PDB entry 8J0S | electron microscopy, 2.58 A resolution | chains A and D of the 20 polymer chains in the assembly

[Chain A]
Molecule: ATP synthase subunit alpha
Organism: Mycobacterium tuberculosis
Notes: EC 7.1.2.2
UniProt: P9WPU7 (ATPA_MYCTU); residues 1-549 here = UniProt positions 1-549
Chain sequence (549 residues; each row starts with the number of its first residue):
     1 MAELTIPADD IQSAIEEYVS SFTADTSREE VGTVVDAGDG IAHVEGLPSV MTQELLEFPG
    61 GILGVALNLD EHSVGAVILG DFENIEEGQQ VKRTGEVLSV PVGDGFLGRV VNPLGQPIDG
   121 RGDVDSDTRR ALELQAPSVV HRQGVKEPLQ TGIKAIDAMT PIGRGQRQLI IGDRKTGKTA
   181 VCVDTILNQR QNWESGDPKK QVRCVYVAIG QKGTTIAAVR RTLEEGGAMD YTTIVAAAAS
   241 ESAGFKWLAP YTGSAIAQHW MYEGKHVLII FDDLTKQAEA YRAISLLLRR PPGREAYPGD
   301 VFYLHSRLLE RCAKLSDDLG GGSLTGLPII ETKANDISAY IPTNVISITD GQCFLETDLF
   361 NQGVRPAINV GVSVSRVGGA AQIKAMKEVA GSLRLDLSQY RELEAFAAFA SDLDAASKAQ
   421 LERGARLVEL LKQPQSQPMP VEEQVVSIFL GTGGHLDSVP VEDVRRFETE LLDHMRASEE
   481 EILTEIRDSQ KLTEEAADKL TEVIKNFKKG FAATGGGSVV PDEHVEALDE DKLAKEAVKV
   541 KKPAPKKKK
Disordered / not traced: 1-4, 522-549
Bound ions: Mg2+: Thr-179 (together with ATP)
Residues lining bound ligands: ATP (adenosine-5'-triphosphate): Arg-174, Lys-175, Thr-176, Gly-177, Lys-178, Thr-179, Ala-180, Glu-331, Phe-360, Arg-365, Pro-366, Gln-433, Pro-434, Gln-435
Swiss-Prot annotation at these positions:
  - binding site (ATP): Gly-172 to Thr-179
  - site: Ser-373 (Required for activity)
  - cross-link: Lys-499 (Isoglutamyl lysine isopeptide (Lys-Gln) (interchain with Q-Cter in protein Pup))

[Chain D]
Molecule: ATP synthase subunit beta
Organism: Mycobacterium tuberculosis
Notes: EC 7.1.2.2
UniProt: P9WPU5 (ATPB_MYCTU); residues 1-486 here = UniProt positions 1-486
Chain sequence (486 residues; numbered 1 to 486; the number before each row is that of its first residue):
     1 MTTTAEKTDR PGKPGSSDTS GRVVRVTGPV VDVEFPRGSI PELFNALHAE ITFESLAKTL
    61 TLEVAQHLGD NLVRTISLQP TDGLVRGVEV IDTGRSISVP VGEGVKGHVF NALGDCLDEP
   121 GYGEKFEHWS IHRKPPAFEE LEPRTEMLET GLKVVDLLTP YVRGGKIALF GGAGVGKTVL
   181 IQEMINRIAR NFGGTSVFAG VGERTREGND LWVELAEANV LKDTALVFGQ MDEPPGTRMR
   241 VALSALTMAE WFRDEQGQDV LLFIDNIFRF TQAGSEVSTL LGRMPSAVGY QPTLADEMGE
   301 LQERITSTRG RSITSMQAVY VPADDYTDPA PATTFAHLDA TTELSRAVFS KGIFPAVDPL
   361 ASSSTILDPS VVGDEHYRVA QEVIRILQRY KDLQDIIAIL GIDELSEEDK QLVNRARRIE
   421 RFLSQNMMAA EQFTGQPGST VPVKETIEAF DRLCKGDFDH VPEQAFFLIG GLDDLAKKAE
   481 SLGAKL
Disordered / not traced: 1-17
Bound ions: Mg2+: Thr-178 (together with ADP)
Residues lining bound ligands:
  - ADP: Gly-172, Ala-173, Gly-174, Val-175, Gly-176, Lys-177, Thr-178, Val-179, Glu-203, Arg-204, Glu-207, Asp-265, Phe-349, Phe-354, Pro-355, Met-427, Ala-430, Phe-433, Thr-434
  - ATP (adenosine-5'-triphosphate): Ser-364, Thr-365, Asp-368, Tyr-377
Swiss-Prot annotation at these positions:
  - binding site (ATP): Gly-171 to Thr-178
  - modified residue: Thr-2 (N-acetylthreonine)

[Interface between chain A and chain D]
Residue-residue contacts - 78 pairs, chain A then chain D:
  Val-35(A) / Gly-69(D)
  Asp-36(A) / His-67(D)
  Asp-36(A) / Leu-68(D)
  Ala-37(A) / Gln-66(D)
  Ala-37(A) / His-67(D)  hydrogen bond (backbone-backbone)
  Asp-39(A) / Gln-66(D)  hydrogen bond
  Asp-39(A) / Arg-283(D)  salt bridge
  Asp-81(A) / Lys-134(D)  salt bridge
  Phe-82(A) / Leu-43(D)  hydrophobic
  Glu-83(A) / Phe-44(D)
  Glu-83(A) / Lys-134(D)  salt bridge
  Ile-85(A) / Leu-43(D)
  Glu-86(A) / Glu-42(D)
  Glu-86(A) / His-67(D)
  Glu-87(A) / His-67(D)  hydrogen bond (backbone-side chain)
  Glu-87(A) / Gly-69(D)
  Glu-87(A) / Asp-70(D)
  Glu-87(A) / Asn-71(D)  hydrogen bond (side chain-backbone)
  Ile-118(A) / Phe-138(D)
  Ile-118(A) / Glu-139(D)
  Asp-119(A) / Glu-139(D)
  Arg-174(A) / Phe-335(D)
  Arg-174(A) / Glu-343(D)  salt bridge
  Arg-174(A) / Ser-363(D)
  Lys-175(A) / Ser-363(D)
  Lys-175(A) / Thr-365(D)
  Lys-212(A) / Glu-303(D)
  Lys-212(A) / Ala-336(D)
  Lys-212(A) / His-337(D)
  Lys-212(A) / Leu-338(D)
  Lys-212(A) / Asp-339(D)  salt bridge
  Gly-213(A) / Phe-138(D)
  Gly-213(A) / Leu-141(D)
  Gly-213(A) / Glu-303(D)  hydrogen bond (backbone-side chain)
  Thr-214(A) / Leu-141(D)
  Thr-214(A) / Glu-142(D)
  Thr-214(A) / Pro-143(D)
  Ile-216(A) / Phe-138(D)  hydrophobic
  Ala-217(A) / Pro-143(D)
  Ala-218(A) / Pro-143(D)
  Arg-221(A) / Glu-142(D)
  Arg-221(A) / Pro-143(D)
  Ala-239(A) / Gly-299(D)
  Ala-239(A) / His-337(D)
  Ser-240(A) / Pro-135(D)
  Ser-240(A) / Gly-299(D)
  Ser-240(A) / Glu-303(D)
  Ala-243(A) / Asp-296(D)
  Lys-246(A) / Asp-296(D)  salt bridge
  Lys-276(A) / Ala-336(D)
  Arg-282(A) / Ser-286(D)
  Arg-282(A) / Ala-287(D)
  Ala-283(A) / Pro-292(D)
  Ala-283(A) / Asp-296(D)
  Leu-286(A) / Met-284(D)
  Leu-286(A) / Pro-285(D)
  Leu-286(A) / Ser-286(D)
  Leu-286(A) / Pro-292(D)  hydrophobic
  Leu-287(A) / Thr-293(D)
  Arg-289(A) / Gly-282(D)  hydrogen bond (side chain-backbone)
  Arg-289(A) / Met-284(D)
  Glu-295(A) / Ala-287(D)
  Ala-296(A) / Ser-286(D)
  Ala-296(A) / Ala-287(D)
  Lys-333(A) / Thr-327(D)  hydrogen bond (side chain-backbone)
  Lys-333(A) / Pro-329(D)
  Lys-333(A) / Ala-332(D)
  Ala-334(A) / Thr-327(D)
  Asp-358(A) / Gln-388(D)
  Asn-361(A) / Leu-360(D)
  Asn-361(A) / Ile-384(D)
  Asn-361(A) / Arg-385(D)
  Asn-361(A) / Gln-388(D)  hydrogen bond
  Gln-362(A) / Arg-385(D)
  Gln-362(A) / Gln-388(D)
  Gln-362(A) / Asp-392(D)
  Arg-365(A) / Gln-381(D)  hydrogen bond
  Ala-408(A) / Ser-406(D)
Also at the interface, not in a pair above, chain A (50 interface residues in all): Gly-38, Val-110, Gly-120, Gln-211, Arg-220, Ala-238, Arg-290, Pro-292, Glu-331, Gln-435
Also at the interface, not in a pair above, chain D (56 interface residues in all): Ile-40, Leu-72, Lys-166, Ala-295, Glu-300, Thr-306, Asp-328, Thr-341, Ala-361, Asp-368, Tyr-377

[Overview]
50 residues of chain A face 56 of chain D across their interface; the contacts include 9 hydrogen bonds and 6
salt bridges. Polar pairs include Asp-39(A)/Arg-283(D), Asp-81(A)/Lys-134(D) and Glu-83(A)/Lys-134(D). ATP is
bound between chain A and chain D. Chain D binds ADP.
Here chain A is ATP synthase subunit alpha and chain D is ATP synthase subunit beta, both from Mycobacterium
tuberculosis. Entry 8J0S (Cryo-EM structure of Mycobacterium tuberculosis ATP synthase in complex with
bedaquiline(BDQ)) was determined by electron microscopy (same publication as 8J0T, 8J57, 8J58, 8JR0 and 8JR1).
